PDB entry 9C4H | electron microscopy, 8.60 A resolution (very low resolution: no residue pairs are listed; an interface is given only as per-side residue counts) | chains X and J of the 17 polymer chains in the assembly

[Chain X]
Molecule: viral RNA
From: Influenza D virus
Sequence (868 nucleotides; row label = number of the first residue in the row; note: 275 numbers in that range are skipped by the numbering (no residue carries them; nothing is unmodelled there)):
    26 UUUUUUUUUUUUUUUUUUUU
    51 UUUUUUUUUUUUUUUUUUUU
    76 UUUUUUUUUUUUUUUUUUUU
   101 UUUUUUUUUUUUUUUUUUUU
   126 UUUUUUUUUUUUUUUUUUUU
   151 UUUUUUUUUUUUUUUUUUUU
   176 UUUUUUUUUUUUUUUUUUUU
   201 UUUUUUUUUUUUUUUUUUUU
   426 UUUUUUUUUUUUUUUUUUUU
   451 UUUUUUUUUUUUUUUUUUUU
   476 UUUUUUUUUUUUUUUUUUUU
   501 UUUUUUUUUUUUUUUUUUUU
   526 UUUUUUUUUUUUUUUUUUUU
   551 UUUUUUUUUUUUUUUUUUUU
   576 UUUUUUUUUUUUUUUUUUUU
   601 UUUUUUUUUUUUUUUUUUUUUUUUUUUUUUUUUUUUUUUUUUUUUUUUUU
   651 UUUUUUUUUUUUUUUUUUUUUUUUUUUUUUUUUUUUUUUUUUUUUUUUUU
   701 UUUUUUUUUUUUUUUUUUUUUUUUUUUUUUUUUUUUUUUUUUUUUUUUUU
   751 UUUUUUUUUUUUUUUUUUUUUUUUUUUUUUUUUUUUUUUUUUUUUUUUUU
   801 UUUUUUUUUUUUUUUUUUUUUUUUUUUUUUUUUUUUUUUUUUUUUUUUUU
   851 UUUUUUUUUUUUUUUUUUUUUUUUUUUUUUUUUUUUUUUUUUUUUUUUUU
   901 UUUUUUUUUUUUUUUUUUUUUUUUUUUUUUUUUUUUUUUUUUUUUUUUUU
   951 UUUUUUUUUUUUUUUUUUUUUUUUUUUUUUUUUUUUUUUUUUUUUUUUUU
  1001 UUUUUUUUUUUUUUUUUUUUUUUUUUUUUUUUUUUUUUUUUUUUUUUUUU
  1051 UUUUUUUUUUUUUUUUUUUUUUUUUUUUUUUUUUUUUUUUUUUUUUUUUU
  1101 UUUUUUUUUUUUUUUUUUUUUUUUUUUUUUUUUUUUUUUUUUUUUUUUUU
  1151 UUUUUUUUUUUUUUUUUU
Unresolved in the structure: 621-1168

[Chain J]
Name: Nucleoprotein
From: Influenza D virus
UniProt: K9LG94 (K9LG94_9ORTO); numbering as in UniProt (aligned over 1-552)
Amino-acid sequence (552 residues; row label = number of the first residue in the row):
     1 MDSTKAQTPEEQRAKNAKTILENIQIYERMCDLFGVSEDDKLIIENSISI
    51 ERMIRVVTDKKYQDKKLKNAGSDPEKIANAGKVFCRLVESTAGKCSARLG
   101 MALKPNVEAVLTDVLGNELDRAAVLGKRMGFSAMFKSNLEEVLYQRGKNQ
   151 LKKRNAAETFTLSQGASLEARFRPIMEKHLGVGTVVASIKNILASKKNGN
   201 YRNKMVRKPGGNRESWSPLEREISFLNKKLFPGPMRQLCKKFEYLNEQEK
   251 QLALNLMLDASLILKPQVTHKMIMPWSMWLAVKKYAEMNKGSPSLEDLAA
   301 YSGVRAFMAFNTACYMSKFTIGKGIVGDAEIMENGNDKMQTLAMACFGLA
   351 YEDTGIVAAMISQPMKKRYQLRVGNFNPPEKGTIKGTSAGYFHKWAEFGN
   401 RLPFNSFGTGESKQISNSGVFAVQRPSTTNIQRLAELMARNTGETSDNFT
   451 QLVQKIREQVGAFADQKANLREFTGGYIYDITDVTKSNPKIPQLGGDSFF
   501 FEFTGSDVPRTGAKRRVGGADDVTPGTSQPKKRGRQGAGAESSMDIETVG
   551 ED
Unresolved in the structure: 1-7, 497-552

[Interface between chain X and chain J]
At this resolution (9 A) residue pairs are not listed: 20 residues of chain X and 41 of chain J lie at the interface.

[Summary]
20 residues of chain X and 41 residues of chain J are in contact.
Chain X is viral RNA and chain J is Nucleoprotein, both from Influenza D virus; the structure, Double helical
structure of influenza D RNP complex, was determined by electron microscopy, deposited together with 9BWV,
9BWZ, 9BX0, 9BX1 and 9BX4.
